9NHO - chains D and B of the 8 polymer chains in the assembly; structure by electron microscopy, 3.80 A resolution.

Chain D (and B):
Protein: BG505-CH505 Transmembrane protein gp41
Organism: Human immunodeficiency virus 1
Notes: chain B of this document is another copy of the same molecule, construct and numbering; everything in this record applies to it too
Amino-acid sequence (153 residues; row label = number of the first residue in the row):
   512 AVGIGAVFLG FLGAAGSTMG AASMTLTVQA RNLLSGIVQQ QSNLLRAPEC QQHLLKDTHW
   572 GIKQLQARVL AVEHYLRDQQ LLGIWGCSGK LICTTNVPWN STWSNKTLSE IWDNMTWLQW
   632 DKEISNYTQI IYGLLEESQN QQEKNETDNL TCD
Not modelled in the structure: 512-521, 536-570, 664 (chain B: 512-519, 538-567)
Disulfide bonds: Cys598-Cys604
Covalent attachments: N-acetylglucosamine (NAG) linked to Asn611, Asn616

Interface between chain D and chain B:
Pairs across the interface (12):
  Ile573(D) with Ile573(B), hydrophobic
  Leu576(D) with Ile573(B), hydrophobic; Leu576(B), hydrophobic; Gln577(B)
  Arg579(D) with Val580(B); Glu584(B), salt bridge
  Val580(D) with Val580(B), hydrophobic
  Val583(D) with Leu587(B), hydrophobic
  Tyr586(D) with Gln591(B)
  Leu587(D) with Leu587(B), hydrophobic
  Leu602(D) with Glu654(B)
  Thr605(D) with Asn660(B)
Interface residues without a listed pair, chain D (11 interface residues in all): Gly572, Ile603
Interface residues without a listed pair, chain B (13 interface residues in all): Leu581, Val583, Thr658, Cys663

Summary:
11 residues of chain D face 13 of chain B across their interface, with 1 salt bridge. The salt-bridged pair is
Arg579(D)-Glu584(B). N-acetylglucosamine is covalently linked to Asn611(D) and Asn616(D).
Both chains are BG505-CH505 Transmembrane protein gp41 (Human immunodeficiency virus 1). Entry 9NHO
(BG505-CH505 Env glycoprotein in complex with NHP pAb V1V2V3-5 isolated from animal RUu18 at week 14) was
determined by electron microscopy, deposited together with 9NHH, 9NHI, 9NHJ, 9NHK, 9NHL, 9NHM, 9NHN and 9NI9.
